2JG3 - chains A and B of the 3 polymer chains in the assembly; structure by X-ray diffraction, 1.90 A resolution.

== Chain A ==
Protein: Modification methylase taqi
From: Thermus aquaticus
Notes: EC 2.1.1.72
UniProt: P14385 (MTTA_THEAQ); residue numbers follow UniProt; this construct covers 1-421
Amino-acid sequence (421 residues; each row starts with the number of its first residue):
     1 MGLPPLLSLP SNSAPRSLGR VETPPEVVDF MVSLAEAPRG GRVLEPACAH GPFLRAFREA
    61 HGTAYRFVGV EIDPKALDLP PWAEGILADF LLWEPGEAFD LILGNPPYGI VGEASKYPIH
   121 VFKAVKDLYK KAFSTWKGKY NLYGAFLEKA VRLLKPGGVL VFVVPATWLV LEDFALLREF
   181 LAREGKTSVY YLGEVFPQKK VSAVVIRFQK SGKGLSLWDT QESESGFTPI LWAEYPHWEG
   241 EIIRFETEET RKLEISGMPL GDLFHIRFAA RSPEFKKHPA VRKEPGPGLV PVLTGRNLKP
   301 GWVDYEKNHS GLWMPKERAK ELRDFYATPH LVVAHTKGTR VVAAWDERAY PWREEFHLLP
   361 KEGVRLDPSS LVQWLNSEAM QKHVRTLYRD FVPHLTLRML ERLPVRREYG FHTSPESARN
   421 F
Not modelled in the structure: 1-22, 415-421
Construct notes: conflict Ala64 (Gly in P14385)
Swiss-Prot annotation at these positions:
  - binding site (S-adenosyl-L-methionine): Thr23, Glu45 to Cys48, Glu71, Asp89, Pro107
  - site (Important for catalytic activity): Asn105, Pro106, Tyr108
  - mutagenesis: Tyr108 (Y108A/G: Drastically reduces enzymatic activity; KM for both DNA and s-adenosylmethionine is not significantly changed; Y108F/W: Essentially wild-type activity), Phe196 (F196A: Drastically reduces enzymatic activity; KM for both DNA and s-adenosylmethionine is not significantly changed; F196W: Essentially wild-type activity)
Residues lining bound ligands: BA2 (5'-deoxy-5'-(ethylamino)-8-{[4-({5-[(3as,4s,6ar)-2-oxohexahydro-1H-thieno[3,4-d]imidazol-4-yl]pentanoyl}amino)butyl]amino}adenosine): Ala47, Ala49, Val70, Glu71, Ile72, Asp73, Ala76, Ala88, Asp89, Phe90, Leu91, Asn105, Pro106, Pro107, Ile119, Tyr129, Leu142, Phe146

== Chain B ==
Molecule: 10-nt DNA strand
Sequence (10 nucleotides; each row starts with the number of its first residue):
     1 GTTCGATGTC
Metal / ion sites: K+: DA6 (together with BA2)

== Chain A / chain B interface ==
Residue-residue contacts - 35 pairs, chain A then chain B:
  Asn105(A) with DA6(B), base contact
  Pro106(A) with DA6(B), hydrogen bond to the base
  Pro107(A) with DA6(B), base contact
  Tyr108(A) with DA6(B), stacking on the base
  Gly109(A) with DA6(B), phosphate contact
  Ile110(A) with DG5(B), sugar contact
  Lys116(A) with DG5(B), base contact
  Lys139(A) with DT3(B), hydrogen bond to the base; DC4(B), hydrogen bond to the sugar
  Asn141(A) with DG5(B), sugar contact
  Thr167(A) with DG5(B), hydrogen bond to the phosphate
  Leu171(A) with DC4(B), phosphate contact; DG5(B), phosphate contact
  Glu172(A) with DC4(B), hydrogen bond to the phosphate
  Asp173(A) with DC4(B), hydrogen bond to the phosphate
  Phe196(A) with DA6(B), base contact
  Lys199(A) with DA6(B), base contact; DT7(B), phosphate contact
  Lys200(A) with DA6(B), phosphate contact; DT7(B), hydrogen bond to the phosphate; DG8(B), hydrogen bond to the base; DT9(B), hydrogen bond to the base
  Ile266(A) with DT2(B), phosphate contact
  Arg267(A) with DT2(B), phosphate contact
  Phe268(A) with DT2(B), hydrogen bond to the phosphate; DT3(B), base contact
  Arg271(A) with DT2(B), base contact; DT3(B), hydrogen bond to the base
  Glu274(A) with DT2(B), base contact
  Arg323(A) with DG1(B), hydrogen bond to the phosphate; DT2(B), base contact
  His335(A) with DC4(B), base contact
  Pro393(A) with DT7(B), base contact
  His394(A) with DG5(B), hydrogen bond to the base
  Leu397(A) with DT3(B), phosphate contact
Interface residues without a listed pair, chain A (34 interface residues in all): Tyr117, Pro118, Phe174, Gln198, Val201, Arg296, Phe356, Val392

== Summary ==
34 residues of chain A and 9 residues of chain B are in contact, with 13 hydrogen bonds and 1 aromatic
stacking contact. Polar pairs include Pro106(A)-DA6(B), Lys139(A)-DT3(B) and Lys200(A)-DG8(B). Ligands of
chain A: compound BA2.
Chain A is Modification methylase taqi (Thermus aquaticus) and chain B is a 10-nt DNA strand; the structure,
MtaqI with BAZ, was determined by X-ray diffraction.
